PDB entry 7XVN | X-ray diffraction, 2.30 A resolution | chains B and P of the 4 polymer chains in the assembly

[Chain B]
Name: Nuclear receptor ROR-gamma
Source organism: Mus musculus
UniProt: P51450 (RORG_MOUSE); residue numbers follow UniProt; this construct covers 24-117
Sequence (123 residues; row label = number of the first residue in the row; numbers below 1 keep their minus sign (Met-5 is residue -5)):
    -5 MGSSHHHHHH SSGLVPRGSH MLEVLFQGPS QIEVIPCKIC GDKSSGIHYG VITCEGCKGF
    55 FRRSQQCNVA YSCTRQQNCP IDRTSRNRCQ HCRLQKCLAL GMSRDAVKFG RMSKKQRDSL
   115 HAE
Not modelled in the structure: -5 to 27, 99-117
Differences from the reference sequence: initiating methionine (-5); expression tag (-4 to 23)
Ion coordination: Zn2+ site 1: Cys31, Cys34, Cys48, Cys51; Zn2+ site 2: Cys67, Cys73, Cys83, Cys86

[Chain P]
Molecule: 18-nt DNA strand
Sequence (18 nucleotides; row label = number of the first residue in the row):
   611 CTAGGTCAGT AGGTCATG

[Interface between chain B and chain P]
Contacting residue pairs (13; chain B residue first):
  Ser39(B) with DT612(P), phosphate contact
  Gly40(B) with DT612(P), phosphate contact
  Ile41(B) with DT612(P), hydrogen bond to the phosphate; DA613(P), phosphate contact
  His42(B) with DT612(P), sugar contact; DA613(P), salt bridge to the phosphate
  Tyr43(B) with DA613(P), hydrogen bond to the phosphate; DG614(P), hydrogen bond to the phosphate
  Glu49(B) with DG614(P), base contact
  Lys52(B) with DA613(P), base contact; DG614(P), hydrogen bond to the base
  Arg56(B) with DG615(P), salt bridge to the phosphate
  Arg98(B) with DG614(P), salt bridge to the phosphate
Other interface residues (no listed pair), chain P (5 interface residues in all): DT616

[Overview]
9 residues of chain B and 5 residues of chain P are in contact, with 4 hydrogen bonds and 3 salt bridges.
Among the polar pairs are Lys52(B)-DG614(P), Ile41(B)-DT612(P) and Tyr43(B)-DA613(P). Cys31(B), Cys34(B),
Cys48(B) and Cys51(B) coordinate Zn2+ site 1.
Chain B is Nuclear receptor ROR-gamma (Mus musculus) and chain P is an 18-nt DNA strand; the structure,
Structural basis for DNA recognition feature of retinoid-related orphan receptors, was determined by X-ray
diffraction together with 8J54 from the same study.
